PDB entry 5TXO | X-ray diffraction, 2.55 A resolution | chains A and P of the 4 polymer chains in the assembly

== Chain A ==
Molecule: HIV-1 reverse transcriptase P66 subunit
Organism: Human immunodeficiency virus type 1 group M subtype B (isolate BH10)
Notes: EC 2.7.7.49, 2.7.7.7
UniProt: P03366 (POL_HV1B1); residues 1-554 here correspond to UniProt positions 600-1153 (UniProt number = residue number + 599)
Amino-acid sequence (556 residues; numbered -1 to 554; the number before each row is that of its first residue; numbers below 1 keep their minus sign (Met-1 is residue -1)):
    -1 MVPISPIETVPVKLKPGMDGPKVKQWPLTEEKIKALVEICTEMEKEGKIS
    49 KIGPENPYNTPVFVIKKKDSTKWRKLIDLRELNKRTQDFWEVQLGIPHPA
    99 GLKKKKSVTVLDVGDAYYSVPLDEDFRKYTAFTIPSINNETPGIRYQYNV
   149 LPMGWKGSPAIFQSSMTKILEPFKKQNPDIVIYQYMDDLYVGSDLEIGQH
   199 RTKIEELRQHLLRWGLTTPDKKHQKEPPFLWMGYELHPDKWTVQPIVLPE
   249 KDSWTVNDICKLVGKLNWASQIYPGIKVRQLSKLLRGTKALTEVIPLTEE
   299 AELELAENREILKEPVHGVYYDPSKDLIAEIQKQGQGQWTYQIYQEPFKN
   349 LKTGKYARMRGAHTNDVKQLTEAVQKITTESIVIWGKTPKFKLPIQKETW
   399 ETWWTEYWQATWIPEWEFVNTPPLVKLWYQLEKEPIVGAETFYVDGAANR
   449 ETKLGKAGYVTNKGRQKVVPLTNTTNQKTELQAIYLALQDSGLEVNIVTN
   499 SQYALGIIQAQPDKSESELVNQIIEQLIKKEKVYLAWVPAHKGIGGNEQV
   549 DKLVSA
Construct notes: initiating methionine (-1); expression tag (0); engineered mutation Val62 (Ala661 in P03366), Ile75 (Val674 in P03366), Leu77 (Phe676 in P03366), Tyr116 (Phe715 in P03366), Met151 (Gln750 in P03366), Cys258 (Gln857 in P03366), Ser280 (Cys879 in P03366), Asn498 (Asp1097 in P03366)
Ion coordination: Mg2+ site 1: Asp110, Val111, Asp185 (together with 2'-deoxyadenosine 5'-triphosphate); Mg2+ site 2 near Asp443 (its only coordinating residue here)
Small-molecule neighbours: 2'-deoxyadenosine 5'-triphosphate (DTP): Lys65, Arg72, Leu74, Asp110, Val111, Gly112, Asp113, Ala114, Tyr115, Met151, Met184, Asp185, Lys220
What the authors report for this chain:
  - contacts within the chain: Lys73-Tyr116
  - conformationally variable residues (side-chain flip): Arg72
  - mutagenesis - Q151M: decreased catalytic activity (citing earlier work)
  - mutagenesis - D498N: unchanged catalytic activity (citing earlier work)

== Chain P ==
Molecule: 21-nt DNA strand
Sequence (21 nucleotides; row label = number of the first residue in the row):
   802 ACAGTCCCTGTTCGGXCGCCG
Unresolved in the structure: 802
Modified / non-standard residues: MRG (N2-(3-mercaptopropyl)-2'-deoxyguanosine-5'-monophosphate) at position 817

== Interface between chain A and chain P ==
Pairs across the interface - 33 pairs, chain A then chain P:
  Tyr115(A) - DG822(P)  base contact
  Tyr183(A) - DC821(P)  hydrogen bond to the base
  Tyr183(A) - DG822(P)  sugar contact
  Met184(A) - DG822(P)  sugar contact
  Asp185(A) - DG822(P)  sugar contact
  Asp186(A) - DG822(P)  phosphate contact
  Met230(A) - DC821(P)  phosphate contact
  Met230(A) - DG822(P)  phosphate contact
  Gly231(A) - DC821(P)  phosphate contact
  Cys258(A) - MRG_817(P)  base contact
  Cys258(A) - DC818(P)  sugar contact
  Lys259(A) - DG819(P)  salt bridge to the phosphate
  Gly262(A) - DG819(P)  sugar contact
  Lys263(A) - DG819(P)  sugar contact
  Lys263(A) - DC820(P)  salt bridge to the phosphate
  Trp266(A) - DC820(P)  sugar contact
  Leu283(A) - MRG_817(P)  base contact
  Arg358(A) - DT812(P)  salt bridge to the phosphate
  Gly359(A) - DG811(P)  phosphate contact
  Ala360(A) - DG811(P)  hydrogen bond to the phosphate
  His361(A) - DT810(P)  salt bridge to the phosphate
  Arg448(A) - DT806(P)  hydrogen bond to the base
  Arg448(A) - DC807(P)  sugar contact
  Arg448(A) - DC808(P)  phosphate contact
  Lys451(A) - DC808(P)  salt bridge to the phosphate
  Thr473(A) - DC808(P)  phosphate contact
  Thr473(A) - DC809(P)  hydrogen bond to the phosphate
  Gln475(A) - DC808(P)  phosphate contact
  Gln475(A) - DC809(P)  phosphate contact
  Lys476(A) - DC809(P)  phosphate contact
  Tyr501(A) - DC809(P)  phosphate contact
  Tyr501(A) - DT810(P)  hydrogen bond to the phosphate
  Ile505(A) - DT810(P)  phosphate contact
Interface residues without a listed pair, chain A (30 interface residues in all): Ile94, Pro157, Gln242, Asn255, Leu289, Arg356
Interface residues without a listed pair, chain P (15 interface residues in all): DG805, DT813

== Summary ==
30 residues of chain A and 15 residues of chain P are in contact, with 5 hydrogen bonds and 5 salt bridges.
Among the polar pairs are Tyr183(A)-DC821(P), Arg448(A)-DT806(P) and Ala360(A)-DG811(P). Bound to chain A:
2'-deoxyadenosine 5'-triphosphate. From the paper: Q151M of chain A reduces catalytic activity; conformational
variability at Arg72(A).
Chain A is HIV-1 reverse transcriptase P66 subunit (Human immunodeficiency virus type 1 group M subtype B
(isolate BH10)) and chain P is a 21-nt DNA strand; the structure, STRUCTURE OF Q151M complex (A62V, V75I,
F77L, F116Y, Q151M) mutant HIV-1 REVERSE TRANSCRIPTASE (RT) TERNARY COMPLEX ..., was determined by X-ray
diffraction (same publication as 5TXL, 5TXM, 5TXN and 5TXP).
